7YOD - chains A and B; structure by X-ray diffraction, 2.10 A resolution.

== Chain A ==
Protein: Cysteine synthase
Organism: Haemophilus influenzae Rd KW20
Notes: EC 2.5.1.47
Reference sequence: P45040 (CYSK_HAEIN); residue numbers follow UniProt; this construct covers 1-316
Sequence (316 residues; numbered 1 to 316; the number before each row is that of its first residue):
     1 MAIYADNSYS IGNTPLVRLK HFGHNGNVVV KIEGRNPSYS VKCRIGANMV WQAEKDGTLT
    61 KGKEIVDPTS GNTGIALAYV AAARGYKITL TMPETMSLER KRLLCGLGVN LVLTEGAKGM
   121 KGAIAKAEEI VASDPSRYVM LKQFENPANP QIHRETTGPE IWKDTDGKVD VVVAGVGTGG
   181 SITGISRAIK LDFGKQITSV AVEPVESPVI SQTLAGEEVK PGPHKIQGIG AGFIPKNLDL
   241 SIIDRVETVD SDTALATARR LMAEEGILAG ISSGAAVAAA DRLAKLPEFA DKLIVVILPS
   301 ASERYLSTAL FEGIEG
Disordered / not traced: 304-316
Modified / non-standard residues: Lys42 ((2S)-2-amino-6-[[3-hydroxy-2-methyl-5-(phosphonooxymethyl)pyridin-4-yl]methylideneamino]hexanoic acid; LLP)
Differences from the reference sequence: engineered mutation Pro68 (Ala in P45040)
UniProt features mapped onto this chain:
  - binding site (hydrogen sulfide): Asn7, Arg35, Leu268
  - binding site (pyridoxal 5'-phosphate): Asn72, Gly177 to Ser181, Ser272
  - modified residue: Lys42 (N6-(pyridoxal phosphate)lysine)

== Chain B ==
Protein: peptide from serine acetyltransferase
Sequence (8 residues; row label = number of the first residue in the row):
   401 IGDGYEFT
Disordered / not traced: 408

== Interface between chain A and chain B ==
Pairs across the interface (24; chain A residue first):
  Lys42(A) - Ile401(B)
  Thr69(A) - Ile401(B)
  Ser70(A) - Gly402(B)
  Ser70(A) - Asp403(B)  hydrogen bond
  Gly71(A) - Ile401(B)
  Gly71(A) - Gly402(B)
  Asn72(A) - Ile401(B)
  Thr73(A) - Ile401(B)
  Met120(A) - Asp403(B)
  Met120(A) - Gly404(B)
  Gln143(A) - Ile401(B)
  Phe144(A) - Ile401(B)  hydrophobic
  Phe144(A) - Gly404(B)
  Thr178(A) - Ile401(B)
  Gly222(A) - Glu406(B)
  Pro223(A) - Glu406(B)
  His224(A) - Phe407(B)
  Lys225(A) - Phe407(B)
  Gln227(A) - Ile401(B)
  Gln227(A) - Phe407(B)
  Gly228(A) - Ile401(B)  hydrogen bond (backbone-backbone)
  Gly230(A) - Tyr405(B)
  Ala231(A) - Gly404(B)
  Ala231(A) - Tyr405(B)  hydrogen bond (backbone-backbone)
Other interface residues (no listed pair), chain A (23 interface residues in all): Pro93, Gly177, Pro221, Ile226, Phe233

== Summary ==
The interface between chain A and chain B involves 23 residues on one side and 7 on the other; the contacts
include 3 hydrogen bonds. Polar pairs include Ser70(A)-Asp403(B), Gly228(A)-Ile401(B) and Ala231(A)-Tyr405(B).
Chain A is Cysteine synthase (Haemophilus influenzae Rd KW20) and chain B is peptide from serine
acetyltransferase; the structure, Crystal structure of A68P single mutant of O-acetylserine sulfhydrylase from
Haemophilus influenzae in complex with high-affinity ..., was determined by X-ray diffraction.
